Entry 7EIZ (electron microscopy, 3.78 A resolution); this record covers chains A and J of the 11 polymer chains in the assembly.

# Chain A
Protein: RNA-directed RNA polymerase
From: Severe acute respiratory syndrome coronavirus 2
Notes: EC 2.7.7.48
UniProtKB: P0DTD1 (R1AB_SARS2); residues 1-929 here correspond to UniProt positions 4393-5321 (UniProt number = residue number + 4392)
Sequence (929 residues; each row starts with the number of its first residue):
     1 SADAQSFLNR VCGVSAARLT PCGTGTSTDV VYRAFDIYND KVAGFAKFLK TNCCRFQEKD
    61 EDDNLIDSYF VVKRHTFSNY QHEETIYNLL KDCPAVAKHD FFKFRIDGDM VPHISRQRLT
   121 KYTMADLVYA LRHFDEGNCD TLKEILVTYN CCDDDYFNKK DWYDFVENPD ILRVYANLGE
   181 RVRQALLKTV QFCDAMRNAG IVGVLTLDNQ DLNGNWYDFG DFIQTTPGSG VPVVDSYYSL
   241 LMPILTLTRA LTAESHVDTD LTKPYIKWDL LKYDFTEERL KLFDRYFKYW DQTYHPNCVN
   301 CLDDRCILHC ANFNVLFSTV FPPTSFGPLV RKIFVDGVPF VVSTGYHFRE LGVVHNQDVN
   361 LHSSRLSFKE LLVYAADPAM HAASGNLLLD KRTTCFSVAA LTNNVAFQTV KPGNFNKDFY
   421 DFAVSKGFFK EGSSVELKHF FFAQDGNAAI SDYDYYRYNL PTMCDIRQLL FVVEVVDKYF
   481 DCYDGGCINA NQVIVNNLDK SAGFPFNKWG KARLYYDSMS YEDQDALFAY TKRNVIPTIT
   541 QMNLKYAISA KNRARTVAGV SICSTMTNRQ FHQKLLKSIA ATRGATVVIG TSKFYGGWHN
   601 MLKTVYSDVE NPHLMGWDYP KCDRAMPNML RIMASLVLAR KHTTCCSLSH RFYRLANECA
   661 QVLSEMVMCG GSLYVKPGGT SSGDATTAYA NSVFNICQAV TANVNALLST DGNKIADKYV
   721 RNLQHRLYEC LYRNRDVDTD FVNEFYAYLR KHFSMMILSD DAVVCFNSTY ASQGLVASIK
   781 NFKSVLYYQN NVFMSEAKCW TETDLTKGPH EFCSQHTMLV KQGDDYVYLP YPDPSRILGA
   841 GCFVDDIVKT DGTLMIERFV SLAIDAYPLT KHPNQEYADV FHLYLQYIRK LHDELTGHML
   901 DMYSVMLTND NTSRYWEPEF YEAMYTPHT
Disordered / not traced: 1-3
Ion coordination: Zn2+ site 1: His295, Cys301, Cys306, Cys310; Zn2+ site 2: Cys487, His642, Cys645, Cys646
Curated features (UniProtKB/Swiss-Prot):
  - region: Lys545 to Arg555 (Interaction with RMP Remdesivir), Thr582 to Pro620 (RdRp Palm N-ter)
  - active site: Ser759, Asp760, Asp761
  - binding site (Mn(2+)): Asn209, Asp218
  - binding site (Zn(2+)): His295, Cys301, Cys306, Cys310, Cys487, His642, Cys645, Cys646

# Chain J
Molecule: template
From: Severe acute respiratory syndrome coronavirus 2
Sequence (27 nucleotides; each row starts with the number of its first residue):
    24 UGACUGCUCC CUAGCAUGCU ACUACCG

# How chain A and chain J interact
Contacting residue pairs - 27 pairs, chain A then chain J:
  Asn496(A) - G29(J)  hydrogen bond to the phosphate
  Lys500(A) - A26(J)  salt bridge to the phosphate
  Lys500(A) - C27(J)  salt bridge to the phosphate
  Ser501(A) - G25(J)  hydrogen bond to the phosphate
  Ser501(A) - A26(J)  hydrogen bond to the phosphate
  Asn507(A) - G25(J)  hydrogen bond to the phosphate
  Asn543(A) - G25(J)  sugar contact
  Gly559(A) - A26(J)  sugar contact
  Arg569(A) - C27(J)  phosphate contact
  Arg569(A) - U28(J)  salt bridge to the phosphate
  Lys577(A) - G29(J)  salt bridge to the phosphate
  Gly590(A) - G29(J)  sugar contact
  Ser592(A) - C30(J)  hydrogen bond to the sugar
  Ser592(A) - U31(J)  phosphate contact
  Phe594(A) - U31(J)  sugar contact
  Tyr595(A) - C32(J)  hydrogen bond to the phosphate
  Ser682(A) - A26(J)  base contact
  Gly683(A) - A26(J)  hydrogen bond to the sugar
  Gly683(A) - C27(J)  sugar contact
  Asp684(A) - C27(J)  hydrogen bond to the sugar
  Ala685(A) - C27(J)  hydrogen bond to the sugar
  Thr687(A) - C27(J)  hydrogen bond to the base
  Tyr689(A) - U28(J)  sugar contact
  Glu857(A) - C32(J)  base contact
  Tyr915(A) - C33(J)  sugar contact
  Met924(A) - U31(J)  phosphate contact
  Met924(A) - C32(J)  sugar contact
Other interface residues (no listed pair), chain A (33 interface residues in all): Gln541, Val557, Ala558, Val560, Thr565, Ala580, Thr591, Lys593, Thr686, Val860, Arg914, Phe920
Other interface residues (no listed pair), chain J (10 interface residues in all): U24

# Overview
Chain A and chain J form an interface of 33 and 10 residues respectively; the contacts include 10 hydrogen
bonds and 4 salt bridges. Polar contacts include Thr687(A)-C27(J), Ser592(A)-C30(J) and Gly683(A)-A26(J).
Here chain A is RNA-directed RNA polymerase and chain J is template, both from Severe acute respiratory
syndrome coronavirus 2. Entry 7EIZ (Coupling of N7-methyltransferase and 3'-5' exoribonuclease with SARS-CoV-2
polymerase reveals mechanisms for capping and proofreading) was determined by electron microscopy together
with 7EGQ from the same study.
